8TW2 - chains IF and IK of the 240 polymer chains in the assembly; structure by electron microscopy, 3.39 A resolution.

Chain IF (and IK):
Protein: Coat protein
Source organism: Acinetobacter phage AP205
Notes: chain IK of this document is another copy of the same molecule, construct and numbering; everything in this record applies to it too
Reference sequence: Q9AZ42 (Q9AZ42_9VIRU); residues 1-129 here correspond to UniProt positions 2-130 (UniProt number = residue number + 1)
Amino-acid sequence (129 residues; row label = number of the first residue in the row):
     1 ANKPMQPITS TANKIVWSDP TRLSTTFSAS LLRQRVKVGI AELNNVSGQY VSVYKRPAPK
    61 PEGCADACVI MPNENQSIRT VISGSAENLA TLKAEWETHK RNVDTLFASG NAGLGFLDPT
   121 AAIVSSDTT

Chain IF / chain IK interface:
Pairs across the interface (6; chain IF residue first):
  Gln6(IF) - Phe116(IK)
  Pro7(IF) - Phe116(IK)
  Ile8(IF) - Gly115(IK)
  Ala67(IF) - Gly63(IK)
  Ala67(IF) - Cys64(IK)
  Cys68(IF) - Cys64(IK)  disulfide
Also at the interface, not in a pair above, chain IF (8 interface residues in all): Pro20, Leu23, Ile70
Also at the interface, not in a pair above, chain IK (7 interface residues in all): Pro61, Ala65, Leu114
Cross-chain cystine bridges: Cys68(IF)-Cys64(IK)

Summary:
8 residues of chain IF and 7 residues of chain IK are in contact; the contacts include 1 disulfide bond.
Both chains are Coat protein (Acinetobacter phage AP205). Entry 8TW2 (Acinetobacter phage AP205 T=4 VLP) was
determined by electron microscopy together with 8TOB, 8TOC, 8TV9, 8TVA and 8TWC from the same study.
